Entry 8SY5 (electron microscopy, 2.70 A resolution); this record covers chains I and K of the 8 polymer chains in the assembly.

== Chain I ==
Name: DNA-directed RNA polymerase subunit beta
From: Escherichia coli
Notes: EC 2.7.7.6
Reference sequence: P0A8V2 (RPOB_ECOLI); residue numbers follow UniProt; this construct covers 1-1342
Sequence (1342 residues; each row starts with the number of its first residue):
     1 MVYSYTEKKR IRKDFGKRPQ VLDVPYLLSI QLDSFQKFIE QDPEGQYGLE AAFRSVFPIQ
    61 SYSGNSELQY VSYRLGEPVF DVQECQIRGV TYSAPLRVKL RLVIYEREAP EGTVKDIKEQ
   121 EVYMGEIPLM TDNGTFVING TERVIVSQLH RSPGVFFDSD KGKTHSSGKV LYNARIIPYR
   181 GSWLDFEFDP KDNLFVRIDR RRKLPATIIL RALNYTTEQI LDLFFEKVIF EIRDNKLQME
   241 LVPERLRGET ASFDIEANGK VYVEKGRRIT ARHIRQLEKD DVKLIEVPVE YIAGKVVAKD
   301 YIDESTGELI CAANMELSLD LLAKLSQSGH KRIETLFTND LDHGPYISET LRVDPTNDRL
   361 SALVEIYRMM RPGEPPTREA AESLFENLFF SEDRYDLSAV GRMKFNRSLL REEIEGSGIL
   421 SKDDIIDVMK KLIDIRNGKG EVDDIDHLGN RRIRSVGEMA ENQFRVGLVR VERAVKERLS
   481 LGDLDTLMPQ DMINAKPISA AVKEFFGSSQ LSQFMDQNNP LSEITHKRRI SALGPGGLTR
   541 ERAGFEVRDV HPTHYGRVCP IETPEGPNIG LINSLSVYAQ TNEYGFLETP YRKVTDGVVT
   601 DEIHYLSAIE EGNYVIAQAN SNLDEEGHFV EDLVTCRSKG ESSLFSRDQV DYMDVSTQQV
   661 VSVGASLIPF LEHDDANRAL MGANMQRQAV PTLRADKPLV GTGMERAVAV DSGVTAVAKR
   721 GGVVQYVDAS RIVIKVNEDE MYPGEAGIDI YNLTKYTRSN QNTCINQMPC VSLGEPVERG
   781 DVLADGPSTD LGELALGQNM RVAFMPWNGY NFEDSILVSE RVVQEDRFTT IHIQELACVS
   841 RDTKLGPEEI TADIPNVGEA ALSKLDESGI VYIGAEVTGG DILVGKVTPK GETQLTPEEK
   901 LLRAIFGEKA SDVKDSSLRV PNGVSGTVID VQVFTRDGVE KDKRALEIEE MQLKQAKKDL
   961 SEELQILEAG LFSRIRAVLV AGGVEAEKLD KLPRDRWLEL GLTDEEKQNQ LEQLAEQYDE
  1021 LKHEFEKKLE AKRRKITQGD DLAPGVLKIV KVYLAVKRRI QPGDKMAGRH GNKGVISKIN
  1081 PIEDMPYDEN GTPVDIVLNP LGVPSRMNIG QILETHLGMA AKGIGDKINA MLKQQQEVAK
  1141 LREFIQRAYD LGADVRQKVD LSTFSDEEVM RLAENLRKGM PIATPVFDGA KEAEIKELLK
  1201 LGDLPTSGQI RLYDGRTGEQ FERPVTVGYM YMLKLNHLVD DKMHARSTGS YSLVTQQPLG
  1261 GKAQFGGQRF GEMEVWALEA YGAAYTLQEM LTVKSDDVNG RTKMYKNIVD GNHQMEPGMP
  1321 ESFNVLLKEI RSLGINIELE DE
Disordered / not traced: 58-66, 103-117, 227-336, 886-918, 978-1016
Small-molecule neighbours: X0F (2-oxo-2-hydroadenosine 5'-(tetrahydrogen triphosphate)): Arg-678, Met-681, Asp-814, Lys-1073, Arg-1106
Swiss-Prot annotation at these positions:
  - modified residue (N6-acetyllysine): Lys-1022, Lys-1200
  - mutagenesis: Ile-561 (I561S: Resistant to antibiotics salinamide A and B), Ile-569 (I569S: Resistant to antibiotics salinamide A and B), Ala-665 (A665E: Resistant to antibiotics salinamide A and B), Asp-675 (D675A/G: Resistant to antibiotics salinamide A and B), Asn-677 (N677H/K: Resistant to antibiotics salinamide A and B), Leu-680 (L680M: Resistant to antibiotics salinamide A and B), Glu-813 (E813K: Disrupts the enzyme's active center)
What the authors report for this chain:
  - binding site for X0F: Arg-678, Arg-1106

== Chain K ==
Name: DNA-directed RNA polymerase subunit omega
From: Escherichia coli
Notes: EC 2.7.7.6
Reference sequence: P0A800 (RPOZ_ECOLI); residues 9-99 here correspond to UniProt positions 1-91 (UniProt number = residue number - 8)
Sequence (91 residues; numbered 9 to 99; the number before each row is that of its first residue):
     9 MARVTVQDAV EKIGNRFDLV LVAARRARQM QVGGKDPLVP EENDKTTVIA LREIEEGLIN
    69 NQILDVRERQ EQQEQEAAEL QAVTAIAEGR R
Disordered / not traced: 9, 81-99

== How chain I and chain K interact ==
Residue-residue contacts (6; chain I residue first):
  Gly-1311(I) / Gln-39(K)  hydrogen bond (backbone-side chain)
  Asn-1312(I) / Gln-39(K)
  Asn-1312(I) / Val-40(K)
  His-1313(I) / Arg-36(K)  hydrogen bond (backbone-side chain)
  His-1313(I) / Gln-39(K)
  Gln-1314(I) / Arg-36(K)
Also at the interface, not in a pair above, chain I (7 interface residues in all): Tyr-1281, Gly-1282, Tyr-1285
Also at the interface, not in a pair above, chain K (5 interface residues in all): Phe-25, Leu-29

== In short ==
Chain I and chain K form an interface of 7 and 5 residues respectively, with 2 hydrogen bonds. Polar contacts
include Gly-1311(I)/Gln-39(K) and His-1313(I)/Arg-36(K). Chain I binds compound X0F. Curated annotation
(UniProt) lists 7 mutagenesis sites on chain I. From the paper: a binding site for X0F at Arg-678(I) and
Arg-1106(I).
Here chain I is DNA-directed RNA polymerase subunit beta and chain K is DNA-directed RNA polymerase subunit
omega, both from Escherichia coli. Entry 8SY5 (E. coli DNA-directed RNA polymerase transcription elongation
complex bound the unnatural dS-BTP base pair in the ...) was determined by electron microscopy, deposited
together with 8SY6 and 8SY7.
